PDB entry 8U10 | electron microscopy, 3.20 A resolution | chains G and H of the 58 polymer chains in the assembly

== Chain G (and H) ==
Protein: Major capsid protein
From: Salmonella phage P22
Notes: chain H of this document is another copy of the same molecule, construct and numbering; everything in this record applies to it too
Reference sequence: P26747 (CAPSD_BPP22); residues 1-430 here = UniProt positions 1-430
Chain sequence (430 residues; row label = number of the first residue in the row):
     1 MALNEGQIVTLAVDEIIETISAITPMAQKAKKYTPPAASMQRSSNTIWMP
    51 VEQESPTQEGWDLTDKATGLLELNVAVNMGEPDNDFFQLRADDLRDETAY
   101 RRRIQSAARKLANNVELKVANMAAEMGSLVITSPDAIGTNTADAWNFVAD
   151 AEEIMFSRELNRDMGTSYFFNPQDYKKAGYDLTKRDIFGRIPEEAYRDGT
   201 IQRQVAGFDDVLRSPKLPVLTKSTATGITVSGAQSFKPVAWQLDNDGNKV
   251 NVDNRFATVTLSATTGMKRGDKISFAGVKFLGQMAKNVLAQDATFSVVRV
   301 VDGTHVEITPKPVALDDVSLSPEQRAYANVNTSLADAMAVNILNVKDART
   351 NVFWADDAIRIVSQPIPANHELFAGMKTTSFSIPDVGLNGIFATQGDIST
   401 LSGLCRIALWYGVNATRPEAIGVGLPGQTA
Unresolved in the structure: 1 (chain H: 1-9)
Swiss-Prot annotation at these positions:
  - site: Asp14 (Essential for binding to the capsid assembly scaffolding protein), Trp61 (Involved in capsid stabilization and maturation)

== Interface between chain G and chain H ==
Pairs across the interface (145):
  Tyr33(G) with Val13(H); Glu15(H)
  Pro36(G) with Leu11(H); Val13(H), hydrophobic
  Ala37(G) with Leu11(H), hydrophobic
  Ala38(G) with Leu11(H)
  Ile47(G) with Leu11(H), hydrophobic; Val13(H), hydrophobic
  Trp48(G) with Leu11(H); Ala12(H); Val13(H), hydrogen bond (backbone-backbone)
  Met49(G) with Glu15(H); Ile17(H), hydrophobic
  Pro50(G) with Val13(H); Glu15(H); Ile16(H), hydrophobic; Ile17(H); Arg102(H)
  Val51(G) with Thr19(H)
  Glu52(G) with Ile16(H); Ile17(H), hydrogen bond (backbone-backbone); Glu18(H); Thr19(H), hydrogen bond (side chain-backbone); Ile20(H), hydrogen bond (side chain-backbone); Arg109(H), salt bridge
  Gln53(G) with Ile20(H); Ala99(H); Arg103(H); Ser106(H); Arg109(H)
  Glu54(G) with Ile20(H)
  Ser55(G) with Asp85(H), hydrogen bond; Arg103(H), hydrogen bond; Ser106(H); Ala107(H); Lys110(H)
  Pro56(G) with Asp85(H); Arg103(H)
  Thr57(G) with Asp83(H), hydrogen bond; Asn84(H), hydrogen bond (side chain-backbone); Lys110(H); Asn114(H), hydrogen bond
  Gln58(G) with Asp83(H); Asn84(H), hydrogen bond (backbone-backbone)
  Glu59(G) with Glu81(H); Pro82(H); Asp83(H); Lys118(H), salt bridge
  Gly60(G) with Glu81(H); Pro82(H), hydrogen bond (backbone-backbone); Asn84(H)
  Trp61(G) with Glu81(H), hydrogen bond (backbone-side chain); Pro82(H); Ile366(H), hydrophobic; Arg406(H), hydrogen bond (backbone-side chain); Trp410(H), hydrophobic
  Leu63(G) with Asn84(H); Phe86(H); Arg406(H)
  Ala67(G) with Phe86(H), hydrophobic; Leu404(H), hydrophobic
  Thr68(G) with Phe86(H); Phe87(H); Gln88(H), hydrogen bond (backbone-backbone); Arg103(H)
  Gly69(G) with Arg103(H), hydrogen bond (backbone-side chain)
  Leu70(G) with Phe87(H), hydrophobic; Leu89(H), hydrophobic; Asp96(H); Arg103(H)
  Glu72(G) with Ala99(H); Arg102(H), salt bridge
  Asn74(G) with Arg95(H)
  Val75(G) with Ile17(H), hydrophobic
  Thr141(G) with Tyr180(H), hydrogen bond (backbone-side chain); Asp186(H)
  Ala142(G) with Tyr180(H), hydrophobic
  Trp145(G) with Lys176(H); Gly179(H); Tyr180(H); Thr183(H); Ala195(H), hydrogen bond (side chain-backbone); Tyr196(H), hydrogen bond (side chain-backbone)
  Asn146(G) with Lys176(H), hydrogen bond; Tyr180(H), hydrogen bond
  Glu153(G) with Gln173(H); Lys176(H)
  Phe156(G) with Ile23(H), hydrophobic; Pro172(H), hydrophobic; Arg213(H); Pro215(H), hydrophobic
  Ser157(G) with Pro172(H)
  Glu159(G) with Ile20(H); Ser21(H), hydrogen bond (backbone-backbone); Lys216(H), salt bridge
  Leu160(G) with Thr19(H); Ser21(H), hydrogen bond (backbone-side chain)
  Asn161(G) with Glu18(H); Thr19(H), hydrogen bond (backbone-backbone); Ile20(H), hydrogen bond (side chain-backbone); Ser21(H)
  Arg162(G) with Ser21(H)
  Leu182(G) with Phe188(H), hydrophobic; Tyr196(H)
  Arg185(G) with Thr183(H), hydrogen bond (side chain-backbone); Asp186(H); Phe188(H)
  Asp186(G) with Asp186(H)
  Ile187(G) with Asp186(H); Ile187(H), hydrophobic; Phe188(H), hydrophobic
  Arg190(G) with Glu193(H), salt bridge
  Ile191(G) with Glu193(H); Tyr196(H), hydrophobic
  Pro192(G) with Phe188(H), hydrophobic
  Ile201(G) with Tyr196(H)
  Gln202(G) with Arg197(H)
  Gln204(G) with Arg197(H), hydrogen bond
  Val205(G) with Tyr196(H); Arg197(H)
  Ala206(G) with Tyr196(H), hydrogen bond (backbone-backbone); Arg197(H)
  Gly207(G) with Arg197(H), hydrogen bond (backbone-backbone); Asp198(H); Gly199(H)
  Asn251(G) with Thr10(H); Arg95(H)
  Gln283(G) with Ile20(H)
  Met284(G) with Ala22(H), hydrophobic; Arg109(H); Lys110(H); Asn113(H)
  Ala285(G) with Asn113(H); Leu117(H); Lys216(H)
  Asn287(G) with Pro215(H); Arg349(H)
  Val288(G) with Arg349(H), hydrogen bond (backbone-side chain)
  Leu289(G) with Arg349(H)
  Ala290(G) with Arg349(H)
  Asp357(G) with Glu18(H)
  Arg360(G) with Glu15(H), salt bridge
  Thr416(G) with Ile17(H)
  Arg417(G) with Ile17(H); Glu18(H), hydrogen bond (side chain-backbone)
Other interface residues (no listed pair), chain G (74 interface residues in all): Thr46, Asp62, Lys66, Asn140, Ala149, Asp150, Glu152, Gly189, Trp241, Gln291, Glu419
Other interface residues (no listed pair), chain H (61 interface residues in all): Thr98, Tyr100, Lys184

== Overview ==
74 residues of chain G face 61 of chain H across their interface, with 30 hydrogen bonds and 6 salt bridges.
Polar pairs include Glu52(G)-Arg109(H), Glu59(G)-Lys118(H) and Glu72(G)-Arg102(H).
Chain G and chain H are both Major capsid protein (Salmonella phage P22); the structure, In situ cryo-EM
structure of bacteriophage P22 gp1:gp4:gp5:gp10:gp9 N-term complex in conformation 1 at 3.2A resolution, was
determined by electron microscopy (same publication as 8TVR, 8TVU, 8U1O and 8U11).
